5MUL - chain A; structure by X-ray diffraction, 1.39 A resolution.

== Chain A ==
Molecule: Neuraminidase
From: Bacteroides thetaiotaomicron (strain ATCC 29148 / DSM 2079 / NCTC 10582 / E50 / VPI-5482)
UniProtKB: Q8A1H5 (Q8A1H5_BACTN); the construct has insertions or renumbered stretches relative to UniProt, so the offset changes along the chain: 22-31 = UniProt 21-30; 44-431 = UniProt 44-431
Sequence (431 residues; numbered 2 to 431 plus 13 insertion-coded residues; 12 numbers in that range are skipped by the numbering (no residue carries them; nothing is unmodelled there); the number before each row is that of its first residue; a row labelled like 31A-31M holds insertion residues (31A, then the next letters in order)):
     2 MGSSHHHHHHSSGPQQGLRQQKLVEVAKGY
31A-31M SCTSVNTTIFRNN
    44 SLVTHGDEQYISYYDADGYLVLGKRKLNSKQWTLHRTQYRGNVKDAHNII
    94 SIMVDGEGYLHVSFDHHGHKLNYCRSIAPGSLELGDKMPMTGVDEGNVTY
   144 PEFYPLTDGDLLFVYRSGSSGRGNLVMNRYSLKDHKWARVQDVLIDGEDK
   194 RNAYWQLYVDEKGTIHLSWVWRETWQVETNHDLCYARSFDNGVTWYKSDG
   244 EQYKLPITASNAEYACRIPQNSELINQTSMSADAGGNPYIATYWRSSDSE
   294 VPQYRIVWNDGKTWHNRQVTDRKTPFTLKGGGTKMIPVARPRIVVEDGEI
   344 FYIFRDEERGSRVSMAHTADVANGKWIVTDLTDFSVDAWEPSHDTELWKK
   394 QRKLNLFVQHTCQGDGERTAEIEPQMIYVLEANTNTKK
Not modelled in the structure: 2-18, 31A-31M, 85-88, 323-327, 406-416, 429-431
Construct notes: initiating methionine (2); expression tag (3-21)
Ligand contacts: beta-D-glucopyranuronic acid (BDP): Pro148, Leu149, Thr150, Asp151, Gly152, Val202, Asp203, Glu204, Lys205, Gly206, Glu389, Lys392, Lys393
From the paper describing this entry:
  - binding site for beta-D-glucopyranuronic acid: Pro148, Asp151, Gly152, Asp203, Glu204, Glu389, Lys392
  - mutagenesis - E100A, D151N, E389Q, K392A, K393A: unchanged catalytic activity
  - mutagenesis - D151A, E389A (50-fold): decreased catalytic activity
  - mutagenesis - H48A, H48Q: abolished catalytic activity
  - catalytic residues: His48

== In short ==
Chain A binds beta-D-glucopyranuronic acid. From the paper: the catalytic residue His48; D151A and E389A
reduce catalytic activity; 9 substitutions were tested in all.
Chain A is Neuraminidase (Bacteroides thetaiotaomicron (strain ATCC 29148 / DSM 2079 / NCTC 10582 / E50 /
VPI-5482)); the structure, Glycoside Hydrolase BT3686 bound to Glucuronic Acid, was determined by X-ray
diffraction, deposited together with 5MUK, 5MUM and 5MVH.
